8FVQ - chains A and B of the 3 polymer chains in the assembly; structure by X-ray diffraction, 2.57 A resolution.

[Chain A]
Molecule: Proprotein convertase subtilisin/kexin type 9
Source organism: Homo sapiens
Notes: EC 3.4.21.-; fragment: prodomain residues 1-152
Reference sequence: Q8NBP7 (PCSK9_HUMAN); residues 1-152 here = UniProt positions 1-152
Amino-acid sequence (152 residues; row label = number of the first residue in the row):
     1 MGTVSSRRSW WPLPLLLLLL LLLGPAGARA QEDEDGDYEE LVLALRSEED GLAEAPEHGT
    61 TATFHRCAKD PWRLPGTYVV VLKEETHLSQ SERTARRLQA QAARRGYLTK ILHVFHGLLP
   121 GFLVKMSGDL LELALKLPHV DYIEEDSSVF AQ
Disordered / not traced: 1-60

[Chain B]
Molecule: Proprotein convertase subtilisin/kexin type 9
Source organism: Homo sapiens
Notes: EC 3.4.21.-
Reference sequence: Q8NBP7 (PCSK9_HUMAN); numbering as in UniProt (aligned over 153-692)
Amino-acid sequence (540 residues; each row starts with the number of its first residue):
   153 SIPWNLERIT PPRYRADEYQ PPDGGSLVEV YLLDTSIQSD HREIEGRVMV TDFENVPEED
   213 GTRFHRQASK CDSHGTHLAG VVSGRDAGVA KGASMRSLRV LNCQGKGTVS GTLIGLEFIR
   273 KSQLVQPVGP LVVLLPLAGG YSRVLNAACQ RLARAGVVLV TAAGNFRDDA CLYSPASAPE
   333 VITVGATNAQ DQPVTLGTLG TNFGRCVDLF APGEDIIGAS SDCSTCFVSQ SGTSQAAAHV
   393 AGIAAMMLSA EPELTLAELR QRLIHFSAKD VINEAWFPED QRVLTPNLVA ALPPSTHGAG
   453 WQLFCRTVWS AHSGPTRMAT AIARCAPDEE LLSCSSFSRS GKRRGERMEA QGGKLVCRAH
   513 NAFGGEGVYA IARCCLLPQA NCSVHTAPPA EASMGTRVHC HQQGHVLTGC SSHWEVEDLG
   573 THKPPVLRPR GQPNQCVGHR EASIHASCCH APGLECKVKE HGIPAPQEQV TVACEEGWTL
   633 TGCSALPGTS HVLGAYAVDN TCVVRSRDVS TTGSTSEEAV TAVAICCRSR HLAQASQELQ
Disordered / not traced: 168-175, 213-219, 450-451, 543-546, 554-556, 572-584, 617-618, 640-641, 660-670, 682-692
Construct notes: variant I474 (Val in Q8NBP7), E670 (Gly in Q8NBP7)
Disulfide bonds: C223-C255, C323-C358, C375-C378, C457-C527, C477-C526, C486-C509, C534-C601, C552-C600, C562-C588, C608-C679, C626-C678, C635-C654

[Interface between chain A and chain B]
Pairs across the interface (62):
  T63(A) - R295(B)  hydrogen bond
  H65(A) - R295(B)  hydrogen bond
  K69(A) - Y325(B)
  W72(A) - G291(B)
  W72(A) - G292(B)
  W72(A) - F318(B)  hydrophobic
  L74(A) - T260(B)
  V79(A) - L265(B)  hydrophobic
  V79(A) - V296(B)  hydrophobic
  V81(A) - V296(B)  hydrophobic
  E84(A) - R303(B)  salt bridge
  H113(A) - I266(B)
  H113(A) - E269(B)  salt bridge
  F115(A) - L265(B)  hydrophobic
  F115(A) - I266(B)  hydrophobic
  F115(A) - E269(B)
  H116(A) - E269(B)  hydrogen bond (backbone-side chain)
  H116(A) - K273(B)
  L118(A) - L268(B)
  L118(A) - E269(B)
  L118(A) - R272(B)
  L118(A) - R303(B)  hydrogen bond (backbone-side chain)
  L118(A) - L304(B)  hydrophobic
  L119(A) - V296(B)  hydrophobic
  L123(A) - S262(B)
  Y142(A) - R295(B)
  Y142(A) - V296(B)
  Y142(A) - A299(B)
  E144(A) - S294(B)  hydrogen bond
  E144(A) - R295(B)  hydrogen bond (side chain-backbone)
  E144(A) - V296(B)  hydrogen bond (side chain-backbone)
  D146(A) - T260(B)
  D146(A) - V261(B)
  D146(A) - S262(B)  hydrogen bond (side chain-backbone)
  S147(A) - T260(B)
  S147(A) - V261(B)  hydrogen bond (backbone-backbone)
  S148(A) - G259(B)
  S148(A) - G291(B)
  V149(A) - K258(B)
  V149(A) - G259(B)  hydrogen bond (backbone-backbone)
  V149(A) - T260(B)
  V149(A) - T264(B)
  V149(A) - A290(B)
  F150(A) - G257(B)
  F150(A) - K258(B)
  F150(A) - L289(B)
  F150(A) - A290(B)  hydrogen bond (backbone-backbone)
  A151(A) - H226(B)
  A151(A) - L253(B)  hydrophobic
  A151(A) - G257(B)  hydrogen bond (backbone-backbone)
  A151(A) - P288(B)
  Q152(A) - H226(B)  hydrogen bond (backbone-side chain)
  Q152(A) - P288(B)  hydrogen bond (backbone-backbone)
  Q152(A) - L289(B)
  Q152(A) - A290(B)
  Q152(A) - A314(B)
  Q152(A) - G316(B)
  Q152(A) - N317(B)  hydrogen bond (backbone-side chain)
  Q152(A) - F318(B)
  Q152(A) - G384(B)
  Q152(A) - T385(B)  hydrogen bond (backbone-backbone)
  Q152(A) - S386(B)  hydrogen bond (backbone-side chain)
Also at the interface, not in a pair above, chain A (26 interface residues in all): C67, V114, G117
Also at the interface, not in a pair above, chain B (37 interface residues in all): A300, D320, Q387

[Overview]
Chain A and chain B form an interface of 26 and 37 residues respectively; the contacts include 17 hydrogen
bonds and 2 salt bridges. Polar pairs include E84(A)-R303(B), H113(A)-E269(B) and T63(A)-R295(B).
Chain A is Proprotein convertase subtilisin/kexin type 9 and chain B is Proprotein convertase subtilisin/kexin
type 9, both from Homo sapiens; the structure, PCSK9 in complex with an inhibitor, was determined by X-ray
diffraction, deposited together with 8FPO, 8FPQ, 8FVL, 8FVM, 8FVN, 8FVO and 8FVP.
